Entry 7JKQ (electron microscopy, 3.30 A resolution); this record covers chains A and B of the 4 polymer chains in the assembly.

# Chain A
Molecule: Dipeptidyl peptidase 9
Organism: Homo sapiens
Notes: EC 3.4.14.5
UniProtKB: Q86TI2 (DPP9_HUMAN); residues 1-863 here = UniProt positions 1-863
Chain sequence (863 residues; each row starts with the number of its first residue):
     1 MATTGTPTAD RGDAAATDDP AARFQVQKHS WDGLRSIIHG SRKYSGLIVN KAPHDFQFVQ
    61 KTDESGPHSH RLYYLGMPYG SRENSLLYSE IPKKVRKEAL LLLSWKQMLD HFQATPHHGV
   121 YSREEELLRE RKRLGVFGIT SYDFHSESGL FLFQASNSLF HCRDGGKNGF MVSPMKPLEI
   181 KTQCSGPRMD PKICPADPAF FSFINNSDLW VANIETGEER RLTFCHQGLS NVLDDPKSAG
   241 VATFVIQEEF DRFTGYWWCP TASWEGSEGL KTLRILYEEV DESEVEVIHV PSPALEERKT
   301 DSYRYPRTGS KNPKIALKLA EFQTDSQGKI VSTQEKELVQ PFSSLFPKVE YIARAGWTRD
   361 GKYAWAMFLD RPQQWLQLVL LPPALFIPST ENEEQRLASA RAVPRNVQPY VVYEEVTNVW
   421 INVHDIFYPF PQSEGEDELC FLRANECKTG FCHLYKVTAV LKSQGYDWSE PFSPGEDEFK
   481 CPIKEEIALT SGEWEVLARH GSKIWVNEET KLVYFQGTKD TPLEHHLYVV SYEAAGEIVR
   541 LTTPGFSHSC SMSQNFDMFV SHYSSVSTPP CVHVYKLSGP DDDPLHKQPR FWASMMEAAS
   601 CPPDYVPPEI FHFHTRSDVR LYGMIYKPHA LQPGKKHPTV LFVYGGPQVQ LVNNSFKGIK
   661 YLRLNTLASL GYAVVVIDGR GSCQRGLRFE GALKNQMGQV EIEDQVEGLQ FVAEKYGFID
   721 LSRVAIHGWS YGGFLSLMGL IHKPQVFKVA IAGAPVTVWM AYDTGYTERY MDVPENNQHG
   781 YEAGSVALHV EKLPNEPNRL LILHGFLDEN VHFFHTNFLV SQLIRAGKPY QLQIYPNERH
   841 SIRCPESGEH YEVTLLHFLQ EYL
Not modelled in the structure: 1-17, 117-135
From the paper describing this entry:
  - mutagenesis - K93E/K94E: decreased expression

# Chain B
Molecule: Caspase recruitment domain-containing protein 8
Organism: Homo sapiens
UniProtKB: Q9Y2G2 (CARD8_HUMAN), isoform Q9Y2G2-5; residue numbers follow UniProt; this construct covers 1-537
Chain sequence (537 residues; each row starts with the number of its first residue):
     1 MEKKECPEKS SSSEEELPRR DSGSSRNIDA SKLIRLQGSR KLLVDNSIRE LQYTKTGIFF
    61 QAEACVTNDT VYRELPCVSE TLCDISHFFQ EDDETEAEPL LFRAVPECQL SGGDIPSVSE
   121 EQESSEGQDS GDICSEENQI VSSYASKVCF EIEEDYKNRQ FLGPEGNVDV ELIDKSTNRY
   181 SVWFPTAGWY LWSATGLGFL VRDEVTVTIA FGSWSQHLAL DLQHHEQWLV GGPLFDVTAE
   241 PEEAVAEIHL PHFISLQAGE VDVSWFLVAH FKNEGMVLEH PARVEPFYAV LESPSFSLMG
   301 ILLRIASGTR LSIPITSNTL IYYHPHPEDI KFHLYLVPSD ALLTKAIDDE EDRFHGVRLQ
   361 TSPPMEPLNF GSSYIVSNSA NLKVMPKELK LSYRSPGEIQ HFSKFYAGQM KEPIQLEITE
   421 KRHGTLVWDT EVKPVDLQLV AASAPPPFSG AAFVKENHRQ LQARMGDLKG VLDDLQDNEV
   481 LTENEKELVE QEKTRQSKNE ALLSMVEKKG DLALDVLFRS ISERDPYLVS YLRQQNL
Not modelled in the structure: 1-165, 296-303, 446-537
From the paper describing this entry:
  - self-association interface (contacts with another copy of this molecule): Phe-405, Tyr-406
  - mutagenesis - S297A, L368G, F370G, R394E, F405G: unchanged binding to Dipeptidyl peptidase 9 (chain A)
  - mutagenesis - S297A: abolished catalytic activity
  - mutagenesis - E274R: increased signaling in response to VbP
  - mutagenesis - L368G, F370G, R394E, F405G: abolished signaling

# How chain A and chain B interact
Pairs across the interface - 35 pairs, chain A then chain B:
  Tyr-44(A) / Glu-226(B)
  Leu-47(A) / His-224(B)
  His-68(A) / Asn-273(B)
  His-68(A) / Glu-274(B)  salt bridge
  Tyr-79(A) / Leu-220(B)
  Tyr-79(A) / His-224(B)
  Glu-90(A) / Glu-274(B)
  Pro-92(A) / Glu-274(B)
  Arg-96(A) / Glu-279(B)  salt bridge
  Glu-98(A) / Glu-279(B)
  Glu-98(A) / His-280(B)
  Ala-99(A) / Leu-278(B)
  Leu-100(A) / Met-276(B)
  Leu-100(A) / Val-277(B)
  Leu-100(A) / Leu-278(B)  hydrogen bond (backbone-backbone)
  Leu-101(A) / Glu-274(B)
  Leu-101(A) / Met-276(B)
  Leu-101(A) / Val-277(B)  hydrophobic
  Leu-102(A) / Gly-275(B)
  Leu-102(A) / Met-276(B)  hydrogen bond (backbone-backbone)
  Leu-103(A) / Glu-274(B)
  Ser-104(A) / Glu-274(B)  hydrogen bond (side chain-backbone)
  Ser-104(A) / Gly-275(B)
  Lys-106(A) / Asn-273(B)  hydrogen bond (side chain-backbone)
  Lys-106(A) / Glu-274(B)
  Glu-597(A) / Trp-228(B)
  Ala-598(A) / His-225(B)  hydrogen bond (backbone-side chain)
  Ala-599(A) / His-225(B)
  Ser-600(A) / His-225(B)  hydrogen bond
  Ser-600(A) / Glu-226(B)
  Ser-600(A) / Gln-227(B)  hydrogen bond
  Cys-601(A) / Glu-226(B)
  Pro-602(A) / Glu-226(B)
  Pro-603(A) / Glu-226(B)
  Pro-603(A) / Ser-317(B)
Interface residues without a listed pair, chain A (27 interface residues in all): Asn-50, Pro-67, Pro-78, Gly-80, Ile-91
Interface residues without a listed pair, chain B (18 interface residues in all): Ala-219, Asp-221, Leu-222
Interface features reported in the paper:
  - specific contacts: Arg-96(A)/Glu-279(B) (hydrogen bond), Leu-102(A)/Met-276(B) (hydrogen bond)
  - interface residues, chain A: Leu-100(A), Leu-101(A), Leu-103(A)
  - hot spots on chain A (mutagenesis) - R96E/K97E, L100E/L101E, L102E/L103E, E597R: decreased binding to Caspase recruitment domain-containing protein 8 (chain B)
  - interface residues, chain B: Lys-272(B), Val-277(B), Leu-278(B)
  - hot spots on chain B (mutagenesis) - E274R: abolished binding to Dipeptidyl peptidase 9 (chain A)

# In short
27 residues of chain A face 18 of chain B across their interface, with 7 hydrogen bonds and 2 salt bridges.
Among the polar pairs are His-68(A)/Glu-274(B), Arg-96(A)/Glu-279(B) and Ser-104(A)/Glu-274(B). The paper
describes hydrogen bonds between Arg-96(A) and Glu-279(B) and Leu-102(A) and Met-276(B). From the paper:
L368G, F370G and R394E of chain B, among others, abolish signaling; interface residues Leu-100(A), Leu-101(A)
and Lys-272(B) among others; 11 substitutions were tested in all.
Here chain A is Dipeptidyl peptidase 9 and chain B is Caspase recruitment domain-containing protein 8, both
from Homo sapiens. Entry 7JKQ (Human DPP9-CARD8 complex) was determined by electron microscopy, deposited
together with 7JN7.
